7DZU - chain A; structure by X-ray diffraction, 2.40 A resolution.

# Chain A
Protein: DLH domain-containing protein
Organism: Rhizobacter gummiphilus
Reference sequence: A0A1W6L588 (A0A1W6L588_9BURK); numbering as in UniProt (aligned over 27-292)
Amino-acid sequence (268 residues; each row starts with the number of its first residue):
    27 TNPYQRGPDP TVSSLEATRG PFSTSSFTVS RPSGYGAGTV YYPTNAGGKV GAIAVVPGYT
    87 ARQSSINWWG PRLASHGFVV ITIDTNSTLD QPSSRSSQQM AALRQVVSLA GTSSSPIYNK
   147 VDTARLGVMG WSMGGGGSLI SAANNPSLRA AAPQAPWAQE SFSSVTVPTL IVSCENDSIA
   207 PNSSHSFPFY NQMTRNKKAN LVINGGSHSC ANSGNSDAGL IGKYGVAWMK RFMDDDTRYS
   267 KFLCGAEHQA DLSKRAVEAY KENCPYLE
Construct notes: engineered mutation Ala169 (Lys in A0A1W6L588); expression tag (293-294)
Cystine bridges: Cys200-Cys236, Cys270-Cys290

# Summary
Chain A is DLH domain-containing protein (Rhizobacter gummiphilus); the structure, Cyrstal structure of PETase
K169A mutant from Rhizobacter gummiphilus, was determined by X-ray diffraction together with 7DZT and 7DZV
from the same study.
